Entry 6QWL (electron microscopy, 4.10 A resolution (low resolution: residue-level contacts below are approximate; hydrogen-bond / salt-bridge calls are withheld)); this record covers chains E and Q of the 5 polymer chains in the assembly.

[Chain E]
Molecule: Polymerase acidic protein
From: Influenza B virus (strain B/Panama/45/1990)
Notes: EC 3.1.-.-
Reference sequence: O36432 (PA_INBP9); numbering as in UniProt (aligned over 1-726)
Chain sequence (726 residues; each row starts with the number of its first residue):
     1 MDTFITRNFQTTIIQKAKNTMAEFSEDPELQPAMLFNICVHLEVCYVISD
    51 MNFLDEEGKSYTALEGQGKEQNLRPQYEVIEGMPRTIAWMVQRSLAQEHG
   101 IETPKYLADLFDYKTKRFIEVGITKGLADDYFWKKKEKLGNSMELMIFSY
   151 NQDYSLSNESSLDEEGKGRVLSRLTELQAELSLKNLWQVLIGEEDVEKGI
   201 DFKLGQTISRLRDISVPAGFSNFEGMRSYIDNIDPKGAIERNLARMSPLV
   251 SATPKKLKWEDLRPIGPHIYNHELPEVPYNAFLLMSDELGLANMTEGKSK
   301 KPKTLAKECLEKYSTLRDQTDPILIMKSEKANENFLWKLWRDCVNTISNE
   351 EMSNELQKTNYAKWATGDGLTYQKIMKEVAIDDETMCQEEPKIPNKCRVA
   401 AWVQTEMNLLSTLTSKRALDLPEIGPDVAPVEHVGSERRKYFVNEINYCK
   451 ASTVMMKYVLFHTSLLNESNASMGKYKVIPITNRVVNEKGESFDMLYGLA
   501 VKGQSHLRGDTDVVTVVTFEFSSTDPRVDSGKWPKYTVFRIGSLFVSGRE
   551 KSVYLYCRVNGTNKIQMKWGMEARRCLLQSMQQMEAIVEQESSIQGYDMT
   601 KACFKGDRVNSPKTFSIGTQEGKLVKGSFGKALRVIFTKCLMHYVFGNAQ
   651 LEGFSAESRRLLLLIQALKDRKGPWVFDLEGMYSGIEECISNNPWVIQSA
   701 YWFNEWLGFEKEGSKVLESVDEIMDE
Unresolved in the structure: 1-205, 717-726
Swiss-Prot annotation at these positions:
  - motif: Lys125 to Gly140 (Nuclear localization signal 1 (NLS1)), Leu183 to Ala244 (Nuclear localization signal 2 (NLS2))
  - binding site (Mn(2+)): His41, Glu81, Asp109, Glu120, Val121

[Chain Q]
Molecule: Polymerase basic protein 2
From: Influenza B virus (strain B/Panama/45/1990)
Reference sequence: O36431 (PB2_INBP9); residue numbers follow UniProt; this construct covers 1-770
Chain sequence (778 residues; row label = number of the first residue in the row):
     1 MTLAKIELLKQLLRDNEAKTVLKQTTVDQYNIIRKFNTSRIEKNPSLRMK
    51 WAMCSNFPLALTKGDMANRIPLEYKGIQLKTNAEDIGTKGQMCSIAAVTW
   101 WNTYGPIGDTEGFEKVYESFFLRKMRLDNATWGRITFGPVERVRKRVLLN
   151 PLTKEMPPDEASNVIMEILFPKEAGIPRESTWIHRELIKEKREKLKGTMI
   201 TPIVLAYMLERELVARRRFLPVAGATSAEFIEMLHCLQGENWRQIYHPGG
   251 NKLTESRSQSMIVACRKIIRRSIVASNPLELAVEIANKTVIDTEPLKSCL
   301 TAIDGGDVACDIIRAALGLKIRQRQRFGRLELKRISGRGFKNDEEILIGN
   351 GTIQKIGIWDGEEEFHVRCGECRGILKKSKMRMEKLLINSAKKEDMKDLI
   401 ILCMVFSQDTRMFQGVRGEINFLNRAGQLLSPMYQLQRYFLNRSNDLFDQ
   451 WGYEESPKASELHGINELMNASDYTLKGVVVTKNVIDDFSSTETEKVSIT
   501 KNLSLIKRTGEVIMGANDVSELESQAQLMITYDTPKMWEMGTTKELVQNT
   551 YQWVLKNLVTLKAQFLLGKEDMFQWDAFEAFESIIPQKMAGQYSGFARAV
   601 LKQMRDQEVMKTDQFIKLLPFCFSPPKLRSNGEPYQFLRLVLKGGGENFI
   651 EVRKGSPLFSYNPQTEVLTICGRMMSLKGKIEDEERNRSMGNAVLAGFLV
   701 SGKYDPDLGDFKTIEELEKLKPGEKANILLYQGKPVKVVKRKRYSALSND
   751 ISQGIKRQRMTVESMGWALSARENLYFQ
Unresolved in the structure: 1-58, 253-778
Sequence notes: expression tag (771-778)
Swiss-Prot annotation at these positions:
  - motif: Lys740 to Arg743 (Nuclear localization signal)

[How chain E and chain Q interact]
Pairs across the interface (5; chain E residue first):
  Pro430(E) - Gln244(Q)
  Glu589(E) - Asn241(Q)
  Gly596(E) - Phe137(Q)
  Tyr597(E) - Phe137(Q)
  Asp598(E) - Phe137(Q)
Other interface residues (no listed pair), chain E (7 interface residues in all): Val428, Val431
Other interface residues (no listed pair), chain Q (7 interface residues in all): Trp132, Gly133, Ile135, Trp242

[Overview]
The chain E/chain Q interface involves 7 residues from each chain. UniProt lists 5 Mn2+-binding residues on
chain E.
Chain E is Polymerase acidic protein and chain Q is Polymerase basic protein 2, both from Influenza B virus
(strain B/Panama/45/1990); the structure, Influenza B virus (B/Panama/45) polymerase Hetermotrimer in complex
with 3'5' cRNA promoter, was determined by electron microscopy.
